Entry 5HNC (X-ray diffraction, 1.76 A resolution); this record covers chain A.

# Chain A
Molecule: Lysozyme C
From: Gallus gallus
Notes: EC 3.2.1.17
UniProtKB: P00698 (LYSC_CHICK); residues 1-129 here correspond to UniProt positions 19-147 (UniProt number = residue number + 18)
Amino-acid sequence (129 residues; each row starts with the number of its first residue):
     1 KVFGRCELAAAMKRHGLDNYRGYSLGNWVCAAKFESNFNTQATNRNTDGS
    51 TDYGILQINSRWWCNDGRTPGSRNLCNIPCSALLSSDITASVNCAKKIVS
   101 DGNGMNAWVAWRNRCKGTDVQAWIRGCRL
Cystine bridges: Cys6-Cys127, Cys30-Cys115, Cys64-Cys80, Cys76-Cys94

# Summary
Chain A is Lysozyme C (Gallus gallus); the structure, Synchrotron X-ray single crystal diffraction from
protein microcrystals via magnetically oriented microcrystal arrays in gels, was determined by X-ray
diffraction, deposited together with 5HNL.
